PDB entry 6REE | electron microscopy, 3.10 A resolution | chains 1 and 6 of the 31 polymer chains in the assembly

== Chain 1 ==
Name: ATP synthase associated protein ASA1
Source organism: Polytomella sp. Pringsheim 198.80
UniProtKB: Q85JD5 (Q85JD5_9CHLO); residues 1-618 here = UniProt positions 1-618
Amino-acid sequence (618 residues; numbered 1 to 618; the number before each row is that of its first residue):
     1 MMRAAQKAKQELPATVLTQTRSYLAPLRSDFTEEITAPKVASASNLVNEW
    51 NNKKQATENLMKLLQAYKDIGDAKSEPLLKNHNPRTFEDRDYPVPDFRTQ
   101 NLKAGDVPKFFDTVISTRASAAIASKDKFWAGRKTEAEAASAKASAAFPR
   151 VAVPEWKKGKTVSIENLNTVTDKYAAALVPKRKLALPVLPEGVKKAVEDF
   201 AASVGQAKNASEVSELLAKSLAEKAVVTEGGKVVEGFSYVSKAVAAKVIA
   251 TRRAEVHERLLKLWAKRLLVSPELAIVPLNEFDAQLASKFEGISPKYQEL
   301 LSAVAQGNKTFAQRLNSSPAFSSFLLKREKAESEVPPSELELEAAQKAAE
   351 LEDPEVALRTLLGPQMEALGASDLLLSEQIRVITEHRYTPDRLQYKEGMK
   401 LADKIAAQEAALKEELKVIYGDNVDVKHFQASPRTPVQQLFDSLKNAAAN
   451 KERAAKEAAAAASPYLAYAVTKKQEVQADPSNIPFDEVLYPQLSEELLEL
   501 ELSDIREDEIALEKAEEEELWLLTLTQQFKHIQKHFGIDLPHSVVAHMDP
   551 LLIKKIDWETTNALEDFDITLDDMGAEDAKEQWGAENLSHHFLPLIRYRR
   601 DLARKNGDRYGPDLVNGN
Disordered / not traced: 1-22, 618

== Chain 6 ==
Name: Mitochondrial ATP synthase subunit ASA6
Source organism: Polytomella sp. Pringsheim 198.80
UniProtKB: D7P897 (D7P897_9CHLO); residue numbers follow UniProt; this construct covers 1-151
Amino-acid sequence (151 residues; row label = number of the first residue in the row):
     1 MMLRTLTRSSAVAGQAVRLFKTSAAAAEGNSVAGIIKSVNETSGANLLSS
    51 LKTIKAQAAPIYPAAASSTGYSTQAKIALFGALSWILYRADGQSKAHEWI
   101 VDLNLNVLQAAWLISFSSLIPFRAVYFAFRGMAPATASTLNGLKTFSSIS
   151 L
Disordered / not traced: 1-27

== Chain 1 / chain 6 interface ==
Residue-residue contacts (75):
  Glu258(1) - Gly44(6)  hydrogen bond (side chain-backbone)
  Leu261(1) - Leu47(6)  hydrophobic
  Lys262(1) - Val39(6)
  Lys262(1) - Asn40(6)  hydrogen bond (side chain-backbone)
  Lys262(1) - Thr42(6)
  Trp264(1) - Leu151(6)  hydrophobic
  Ala265(1) - Leu51(6)  hydrophobic
  Lys266(1) - Ile36(6)
  Lys266(1) - Val39(6)
  Lys266(1) - Asn40(6)  hydrogen bond
  Arg267(1) - Ser150(6)  hydrogen bond (side chain-backbone)
  Leu269(1) - Leu51(6)
  Leu269(1) - Ile54(6)  hydrophobic
  Leu269(1) - Lys55(6)
  Val270(1) - Ile35(6)  hydrophobic
  Pro272(1) - Lys55(6)
  Glu273(1) - Thr145(6)  hydrogen bond
  Leu274(1) - Ile149(6)  hydrophobic
  Phe282(1) - Phe146(6)  hydrophobic
  Phe282(1) - Ile149(6)  hydrophobic
  Phe282(1) - Leu151(6)  hydrophobic
  Phe290(1) - Lys144(6)
  Phe290(1) - Phe146(6)  hydrophobic
  Phe290(1) - Ser147(6)
  Gln298(1) - Lys144(6)
  Gln298(1) - Phe146(6)
  Leu301(1) - Thr145(6)
  Leu301(1) - Phe146(6)  hydrophobic
  Phe311(1) - Arg130(6)
  Leu315(1) - Phe127(6)  hydrophobic
  Ala320(1) - Tyr126(6)
  Phe321(1) - Tyr126(6)  hydrophobic
  Phe321(1) - Phe127(6)  hydrophobic
  Leu325(1) - Phe122(6)
  Leu326(1) - Phe122(6)
  Leu326(1) - Arg123(6)
  Leu326(1) - Tyr126(6)  hydrophobic
  Glu329(1) - Arg123(6)  salt bridge
  Lys330(1) - Arg123(6)
  Glu334(1) - Arg123(6)  salt bridge
  Glu334(1) - Phe127(6)
  Val335(1) - Phe127(6)  hydrophobic
  Glu352(1) - Lys55(6)
  Asp353(1) - Lys52(6)
  Pro354(1) - Leu51(6)  hydrophobic
  Glu355(1) - Leu48(6)
  Leu358(1) - Leu48(6)  hydrophobic
  Leu358(1) - Leu51(6)  hydrophobic
  Arg359(1) - Leu48(6)
  Met366(1) - Leu48(6)  hydrophobic
  Ala515(1) - Leu151(6)
  Glu519(1) - Ile36(6)
  Leu520(1) - Val32(6)
  Leu520(1) - Ala33(6)
  Leu520(1) - Ile36(6)  hydrophobic
  Leu522(1) - Ser148(6)
  Leu522(1) - Ser150(6)
  Leu523(1) - Val32(6)  hydrophobic
  Thr524(1) - Asn30(6)
  Thr524(1) - Val32(6)
  Leu525(1) - Leu143(6)
  Thr526(1) - Leu143(6)
  Thr526(1) - Ser148(6)
  Phe529(1) - Leu140(6)  hydrophobic
  Phe529(1) - Gly142(6)
  Phe529(1) - Leu143(6)  hydrophobic
  His531(1) - Pro60(6)
  His531(1) - Tyr62(6)
  Ile532(1) - Leu140(6)  hydrophobic
  Gln533(1) - Leu140(6)
  Lys534(1) - Tyr62(6)
  His535(1) - Tyr62(6)  hydrogen bond
  Phe536(1) - Ala135(6)
  Gly537(1) - Arg130(6)  hydrogen bond (backbone-side chain)
  His547(1) - Glu28(6)  salt bridge
Other interface residues (no listed pair), chain 1 (58 interface residues in all): Gln285, Leu286, Ile293, Tyr297, Ala331, Ser333, Gln527, Ile538
Other interface residues (no listed pair), chain 6 (38 interface residues in all): Ala124, Thr136, Asn141

== Overview ==
58 residues of chain 1 face 38 of chain 6 across their interface, with 7 hydrogen bonds and 3 salt bridges.
Among the polar pairs are Glu329(1)-Arg123(6), Glu334(1)-Arg123(6) and His547(1)-Glu28(6).
Chain 1 is ATP synthase associated protein ASA1 and chain 6 is Mitochondrial ATP synthase subunit ASA6, both
from Polytomella sp. Pringsheim 198.80; the structure, Cryo-EM structure of Polytomella F-ATP synthase, Rotary
substate 3B, composite map, was determined by electron microscopy together with 6RD4, 6RD5, 6RD6, 6RD7, 6RD8,
6RD9 and 46 further entries from the same study.
